PDB entry 6PO2 | electron microscopy, 3.60 A resolution | chains A and J of the 11 polymer chains in the assembly

Chain A:
Name: RNA-directed RNA polymerase
Organism: Bluetongue virus 1
Notes: EC 2.7.7.48
UniProtKB: W0G557 (W0G557_9REOV); numbering as in UniProt (aligned over 1-1302)
Sequence (1302 residues; row label = number of the first residue in the row):
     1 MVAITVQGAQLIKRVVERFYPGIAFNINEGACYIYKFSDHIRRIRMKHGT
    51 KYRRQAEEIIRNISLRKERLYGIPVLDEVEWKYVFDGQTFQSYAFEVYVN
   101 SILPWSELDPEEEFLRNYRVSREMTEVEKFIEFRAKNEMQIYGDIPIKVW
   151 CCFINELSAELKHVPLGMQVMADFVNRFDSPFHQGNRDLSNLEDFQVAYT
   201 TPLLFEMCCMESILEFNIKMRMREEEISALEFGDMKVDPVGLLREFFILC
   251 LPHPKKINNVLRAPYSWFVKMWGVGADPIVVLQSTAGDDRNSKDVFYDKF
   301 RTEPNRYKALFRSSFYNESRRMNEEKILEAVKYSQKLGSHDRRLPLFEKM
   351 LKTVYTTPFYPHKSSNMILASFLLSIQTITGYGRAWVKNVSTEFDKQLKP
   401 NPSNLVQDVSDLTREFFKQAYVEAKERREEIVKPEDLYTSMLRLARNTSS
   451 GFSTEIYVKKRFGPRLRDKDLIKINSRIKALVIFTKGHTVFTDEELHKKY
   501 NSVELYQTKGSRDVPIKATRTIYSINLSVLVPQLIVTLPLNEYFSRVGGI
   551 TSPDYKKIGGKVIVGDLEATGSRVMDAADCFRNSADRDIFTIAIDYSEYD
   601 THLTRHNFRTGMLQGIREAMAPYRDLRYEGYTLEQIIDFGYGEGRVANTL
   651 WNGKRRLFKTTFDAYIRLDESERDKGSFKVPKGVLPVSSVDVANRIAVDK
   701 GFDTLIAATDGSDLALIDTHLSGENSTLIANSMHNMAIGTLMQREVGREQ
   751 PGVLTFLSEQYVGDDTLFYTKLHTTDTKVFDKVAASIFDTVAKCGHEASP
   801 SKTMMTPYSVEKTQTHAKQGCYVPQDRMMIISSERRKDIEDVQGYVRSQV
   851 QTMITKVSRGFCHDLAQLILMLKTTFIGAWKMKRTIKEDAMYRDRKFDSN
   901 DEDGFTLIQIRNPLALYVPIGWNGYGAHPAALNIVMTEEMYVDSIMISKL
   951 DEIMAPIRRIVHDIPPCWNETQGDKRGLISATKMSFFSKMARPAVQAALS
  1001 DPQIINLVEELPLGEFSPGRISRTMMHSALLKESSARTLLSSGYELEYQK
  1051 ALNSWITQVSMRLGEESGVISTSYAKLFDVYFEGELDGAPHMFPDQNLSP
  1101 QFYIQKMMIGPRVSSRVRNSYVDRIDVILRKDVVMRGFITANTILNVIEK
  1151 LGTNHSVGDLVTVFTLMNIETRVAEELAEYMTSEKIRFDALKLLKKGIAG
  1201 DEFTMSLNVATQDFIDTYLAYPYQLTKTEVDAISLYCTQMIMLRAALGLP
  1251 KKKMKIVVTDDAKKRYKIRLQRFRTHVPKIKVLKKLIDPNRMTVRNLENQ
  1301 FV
Unresolved in the structure: 1, 446-489, 972-984

Chain J:
Name: Inner core structural protein VP3
Organism: Bluetongue virus 1
UniProtKB: Q1AE73 (Q1AE73_9REOV); residues 1-901 here = UniProt positions 1-901
Sequence (901 residues; numbered 1 to 901; the number before each row is that of its first residue):
     1 MAAQNEQRPERIKTTPYLEGDVLSSDSGPLLSVFALQEIMQKVRQVQADY
    51 MTATREVDFTVPDVQKILDDIKALAAEQVYKIVKVPSISFRHIVMQSRDR
   101 VLRVDTYYEEMSQVGDVITEDEPEKFYSTIIKKVRFIRGKGSFILHDIPT
   151 RDHRGMEVAEPEVLGVEFKNVLPVLTAEHRAMIQNALDGSIIENGNVATR
   201 DVDVFIGACSEPVYRIYNRLQGYIEAVQLQELRNSIGWLERLGHRKRITY
   251 SQEVLTDFRRQDTIWVLALQLPVNPQVVWDVPRSSIANLIMNIATCLPTG
   301 EYIAPNPRISSITLTQRITTTGPFAILTGSTPTAQQLNDVRKIYLALMFP
   351 GQIILDLKIDPGERMDPAVRMVAGVVGHLLFTAGGRFTNLTQNMARQLDI
   401 ALNDYLLYMYNTRVQVNYGPTGEPLDFQIGRNQYDCNVFRADFATGTGYN
   451 GWATIDVEYREPAPYVHAQRYIRYCGIDSRELINPTTYGIGMTYHCYNEM
   501 LRMLVAAGKDSEAAYFRSMLPFHMVRFARINQIINEDLHSVFSLPDDMFN
   551 ALLPDLIAGAHQNADPVVLDVSWISLWFAFNRSFEPTHRNEMLEVAPLIE
   601 SVYASELSVMKVDMRHLSLMQRRFPDVLIQARPSHFWKAVLNDSPEAVKA
   651 VMNLSHSHNFINIRDMMRWVMLPSLQPSLKLALEEEAWAAANDFEDLMLT
   701 DQVYMHRDMLPEPRLDDIERFRQEGFYYTNMLEAPPEIDRVVQYTYEIAR
   751 LQANMGQFRAALRRIMDDDDWVRFGGVLRTVRVKFYDARPPDDVLQGLPF
   801 SYDTNERGGLAYATIKYATETTIFYLIYNVEFSNTPDSLVLINPTYTMTK
   851 VFINKRIVERVRVGQILAVLNRRFVAYKGKMRIMDITQSLKMGTKLAAPT
   901 V
Unresolved in the structure: 1-31

Interface between chain A and chain J:
Pairs across the interface (70; chain A residue first):
  Val2(A) with Phe34(J)
  Ile4(A) with Phe34(J), hydrophobic
  Gln7(A) with Phe34(J)
  Arg223(A) with Ser32(J), hydrogen bond (side chain-backbone); Val33(J); Met40(J)
  Glu224(A) with Met40(J); Arg44(J), hydrogen bond (backbone-side chain)
  Glu225(A) with Arg44(J); Gln47(J), hydrogen bond
  Glu226(A) with Gln41(J); Arg44(J), salt bridge
  Val280(A) with Thr54(J)
  Thr285(A) with Asn338(J)
  Ala286(A) with Arg341(J), hydrogen bond (backbone-side chain)
  Gly287(A) with Arg341(J)
  Asp288(A) with Gly300(J); Tyr302(J); Arg341(J)
  Asp294(A) with Ala334(J)
  Val295(A) with Ala334(J)
  Phe296(A) with Gln335(J)
  Phe300(A) with Tyr50(J), hydrophobic; Ala53(J)
  Arg301(A) with Thr54(J)
  Thr302(A) with Thr54(J); Glu56(J); Val57(J); Asp58(J)
  Pro304(A) with Asp58(J)
  Arg306(A) with Asp63(J), salt bridge; Lys66(J)
  His362(A) with Gln47(J); Tyr50(J); Met51(J); Thr54(J)
  Lys363(A) with Met51(J)
  Ile550(A) with Thr587(J)
  Ser552(A) with His588(J)
  Asp554(A) with His588(J), salt bridge
  Lys556(A) with Thr900(J)
  Lys557(A) with Val901(J)
  Arg587(A) with Val61(J); Asp63(J), salt bridge
  Gly752(A) with Lys72(J)
  Thr755(A) with Glu591(J)
  Leu757(A) with His588(J)
  Lys771(A) with Glu591(J), salt bridge
  His773(A) with Gln65(J), hydrogen bond; Asp69(J), salt bridge; Glu591(J), salt bridge; Met592(J)
  Asp864(A) with Phe34(J)
  Lys949(A) with Glu38(J), salt bridge
  Pro1090(A) with Val46(J), hydrophobic
  Met1092(A) with Tyr50(J), hydrophobic
  Pro1100(A) with Ile39(J); Met40(J), hydrophobic
  Tyr1103(A) with Tyr50(J)
  Ile1104(A) with Ile39(J), hydrophobic
  Met1107(A) with Val46(J), hydrophobic
  Val1113(A) with Thr333(J); Ala334(J)
  Ser1114(A) with Thr331(J)
  Ile1186(A) with Ile318(J)
  Arg1187(A) with Ile318(J)
  Asp1213(A) with Thr333(J)
  Ala1246(A) with Ile39(J)
  Gly1248(A) with Lys42(J), hydrogen bond (backbone-side chain)
  Met1292(A) with Thr319(J)
Also at the interface, not in a pair above, chain A (59 interface residues in all): Ala3, Ser364, Tyr555, Leu772, Thr774, Gln1101, Met1108, Phe1188, Leu1247, Leu1249
Also at the interface, not in a pair above, chain J (46 interface residues in all): Ala35, Val43, Phe59, Thr299, Glu301, Pro332

In short:
The interface between chain A and chain J involves 59 residues on one side and 46 on the other; the contacts
include 6 hydrogen bonds and 8 salt bridges. Polar pairs include Glu226(A)-Arg44(J), Arg306(A)-Asp63(J) and
Asp554(A)-His588(J).
Here chain A is RNA-directed RNA polymerase and chain J is Inner core structural protein VP3, both from
Bluetongue virus 1. Entry 6PO2 (In situ structure of BTV RNA-dependent RNA polymerase in BTV core) was
determined by electron microscopy (same publication as 6PNS).
